PDB entry 2Z2S | X-ray diffraction, 2.70 A resolution | chains A and B

[Chain A]
Protein: RpoE, ECF SigE
Organism: Rhodobacter sphaeroides
Reference sequence: Q3IYV6 (Q3IYV6_RHOS4); residue numbers follow UniProt; this construct covers 1-181
Amino-acid sequence (184 residues; numbered -2 to 181; the number before each row is that of its first residue; numbers below 1 keep their minus sign (Gly-2 is residue -2)):
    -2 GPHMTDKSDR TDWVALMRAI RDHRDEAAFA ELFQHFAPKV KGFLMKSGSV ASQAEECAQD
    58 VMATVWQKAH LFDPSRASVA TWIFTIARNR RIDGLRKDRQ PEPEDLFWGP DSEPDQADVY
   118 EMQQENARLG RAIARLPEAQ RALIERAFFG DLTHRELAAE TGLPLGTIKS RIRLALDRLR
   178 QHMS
Unresolved in the structure: -2 to 4, 149-158, 181
Construct notes: expression tag (-2 to 0)
Modified positions: Mse1 (selenomethionine); Mse14, Mse42, Mse59, Mse119, Mse180 (selenomethionine; parent Met)
Curated features (UniProtKB/Swiss-Prot):
  - DNA-binding region: His151 to Arg170 (H-T-H motif)
  - motif: Glu53 to Gln56 (Interaction with polymerase core subunit RpoC)

[Chain B]
Protein: Anti-Sigma factor ChrR, transcriptional activator ChrR
Organism: Rhodobacter sphaeroides
Reference sequence: P40685 (CHRR_RHOS4); numbering as in UniProt (aligned over 1-203)
Amino-acid sequence (203 residues; row label = number of the first residue in the row):
     1 MTIRHHVSDA LLTAYAAGTL SEAFSLVVAT HLSLCDECRA RAGALDAVGG SLMEETAPVA
    61 LSEGSLASVM AQLDRQIQRP APARRADPRA PAPLADYVGR RLEDVRWRTL GGGVRQAILP
   121 TGGEAIARLL WIPGGQAVPD HGHRGLELTL VLQGAFRDET DRFGAGDIEI ADQELEHTPV
   181 AERGLDCICL AATDAPLRFN SFL
Unresolved in the structure: 1, 76-86, 195-203
Modified positions: Mse1 (selenomethionine); Mse53 (selenomethionine; parent Met); Mse70 (selenomethionine; parent Met)
Curated features (UniProtKB/Swiss-Prot):
  - binding site (Zn(2+)): His6, His31, Cys35, Cys38, His141, His143, Glu147, His177
  - mutagenesis: His5 (H5A: No effect on anti-sigma function), His6 (H6A: Loss of anti-sigma function), His31 (H31A: No effect on anti-sigma function), Cys35 (C35A: Loss of anti-sigma function; C35S: Loss of function; no effect on zinc binding), Cys38 (C38A: Loss of anti-sigma function; C38R: In Chr4 mutant; loss of function; C38S: Loss of ability to bind zinc), Cys187 (C187S: No effect on zinc binding), Cys189 (C189S: No effect on zinc binding)
Metal / ion sites: Zn2+: His6, His31, Cys35, Cys38

[Interface between chain A and chain B]
Pairs across the interface (102):
  Arg21(A) with Arg75(B), hydrogen bond (side chain-backbone)
  Glu23(A) with Mse70(B)
  Phe26(A) with Leu73(B), hydrophobic
  Ala27(A) with Leu66(B), hydrophobic
  Phe30(A) with Leu61(B), hydrophobic; Leu66(B), hydrophobic; Val69(B), hydrophobic
  His32(A) with Glu54(B), salt bridge
  Phe33(A) with Glu54(B)
  Ala34(A) with Leu61(B)
  Pro35(A) with Pro58(B); Val59(B), hydrogen bond (backbone-backbone); Leu61(B)
  Lys36(A) with Glu54(B), salt bridge; Thr56(B), hydrogen bond (side chain-backbone)
  Lys38(A) with Val59(B); Ala60(B), hydrogen bond (side chain-backbone); Leu61(B)
  Gly39(A) with Thr56(B); Val59(B)
  Phe40(A) with Thr56(B)
  Glu52(A) with Leu61(B); Ser62(B), hydrogen bond; Ser65(B), hydrogen bond
  Gln56(A) with Leu61(B); Ser65(B), hydrogen bond; Val69(B)
  Ala60(A) with Leu73(B), hydrophobic
  Trp63(A) with Asp74(B), hydrogen bond (side chain-backbone)
  Ala77(A) with Gly50(B)
  Thr78(A) with Asp46(B); Ala47(B); Gly50(B)
  Phe81(A) with Ala16(B); Asp46(B); Gly49(B); Gly50(B); Mse53(B), hydrophobic
  Arg85(A) with Tyr15(B); Ala16(B), hydrogen bond (side chain-backbone); Asp46(B), salt bridge
  Ile89(A) with Gly18(B)
  Gly91(A) with Gly123(B)
  Leu92(A) with Thr19(B); Leu20(B); Ser21(B); Glu22(B), hydrogen bond (backbone-backbone); Gly122(B); Gly123(B)
  Arg93(A) with Gly18(B), hydrogen bond (side chain-backbone); Leu20(B); Glu22(B)
  Lys94(A) with Glu22(B), hydrogen bond (backbone-side chain); Pro120(B)
  Gln97(A) with Tyr15(B), hydrogen bond (side chain-backbone); Gly18(B); Ser25(B)
  Pro98(A) with Tyr15(B), hydrogen bond (backbone-side chain); Ser25(B); Ala29(B); Tyr97(B)
  Glu99(A) with Tyr15(B); Pro93(B)
  Pro100(A) with Tyr15(B); Ala29(B); Leu32(B), hydrophobic; Ser33(B); Arg39(B)
  Glu101(A) with Ser33(B); Arg39(B), hydrogen bond (backbone-side chain); Pro91(B); Ala92(B)
  Leu103(A) with Arg39(B)
  Asn123(A) with Ala47(B)
  Leu126(A) with Ala47(B), hydrophobic; Val48(B)
  Gly127(A) with Ser51(B)
  Ile130(A) with Glu55(B)
  Arg138(A) with Glu55(B), salt bridge
  Ile141(A) with Val48(B), hydrophobic; Leu52(B), hydrophobic
  Ala144(A) with Ala17(B)
  Phe145(A) with Ala16(B); Leu45(B); Val48(B), hydrophobic; Gly49(B); Leu52(B), hydrophobic
  Gly147(A) with Thr19(B)
  Leu162(A) with Ala44(B); Leu45(B), hydrophobic; Val48(B), hydrophobic
  Ile165(A) with Ala44(B), hydrophobic; Ala47(B), hydrophobic
  Lys166(A) with Ala40(B); Ala44(B)
  Ile169(A) with Ala40(B), hydrophobic; Gly43(B); Ala44(B)
  Arg170(A) with Glu37(B), salt bridge; Ala40(B)
  Leu173(A) with Arg39(B)
  Arg177(A) with Asp36(B), salt bridge
Also at the interface, not in a pair above, chain A (57 interface residues in all): Val37, Mse42, Ala55, Ile80, Thr82, Ala84, Ala131, Glu142, Leu160
Also at the interface, not in a pair above, chain B (54 interface residues in all): Thr13, Leu26, Arg41, Ala57, Glu124

[Overview]
57 residues of chain A and 54 residues of chain B are in contact; the contacts include 15 hydrogen bonds and 6
salt bridges. Polar pairs include His32(A)-Glu54(B), Lys36(A)-Glu54(B) and Arg85(A)-Asp46(B). Curated
annotation (UniProt) lists 8 Zn2+-binding residues and 7 mutagenesis sites on chain B.
Here chain A is RpoE, ECF SigE and chain B is Anti-Sigma factor ChrR, transcriptional activator ChrR, both
from Rhodobacter sphaeroides. Entry 2Z2S (Crystal Structure of Rhodobacter sphaeroides SigE in complex with
the anti-sigma ChrR) was determined by X-ray diffraction (same publication as 2Q1Z).
